Entry 4GKK (X-ray diffraction, 3.20 A resolution); this record covers chains A and H of the 23 polymer chains in the assembly.

[Chain A]
Molecule: 16S rRNA
Source organism: Thermus thermophilus
Sequence (1513 nucleotides; each row starts with the number of its first residue; note: 4 numbers in that range are skipped by the numbering (no residue carries them; nothing is unmodelled there)):
     5 UGGAGAGUUU GAUCCUGGCU CAGGGUGAAC GCUGGCGGCG UGCCUAAGAC AUGCAAGUCG
    65 UGCGGGCCGC GGGGUUUUAC UCCGUGGUCA GCGGCGGACG GGUGAGUAAC GCGUGGGUGA
   125 CCUACCCGGA AGAGGGGGAC AACCCGGGGA AACUCGGGCU AAUCCCCCAU GUGGACCCGC
   185 CCCUUGGGGU GUGUCCAAAG GGCUUUGCCC GCUUCCGGAU GGGCCCGCGU CCCAUCAGCU
   245 AGUUGGUGGG GUAAUGGCCC ACCAAGGCGA CGACGGGUAG CCGGUCUGAG AGGAUGGCCG
   305 GCCACAGGGG CACUGAGACA CGGGCCCCAC UCCUACGGGA GGCAGCAGUU AGGAAUCUUC
   365 CGCAAUGGGC GCAAGCCUGA CGGAGCGACG CCGCUUGGAG GAAGAAGCCC UUCGGGGUGU
   425 AAACUCCUGA ACCCGGGACG AAACCCCCGA CGAGGGGACU GACGGUACCG GGGUAAUAGC
   485 GCCGGCCAAC UCCGUGCCAG CAGCCGCGGU AAUACGGAGG GCGCGAGCGU UACCCGGAUU
   545 CACUGGGCGU AAAGGGCGUG UAGGCGGCCU GGGGCGUCCC AUGUGAAAGA CCACGGCUCA
   605 ACCGUGGGGG AGCGUGGGAU ACGCUCAGGC UAGACGGUGG GAGAGGGUGG UGGAAUUCCC
   665 GGAGUAGCGG UGAAAUGCGC AGAUACCGGG AGGAACGCCG AUGGCGAAGG CAGCCACCUG
   725 GUCCACCCGU GACGCUGAGG CGCGAAAGCG UGGGGAGCAA ACCGGAUUAG AUACCCGGGU
   785 AGUCCACGCC CUAAACGAUG CGCGCUAGGU CUCUGGGUCU CCUGGGGGCC GAAGCUAACG
   845 CGUUAAGCGC GCCGCCUGGG GAGUACGGCC GCAAGGCUGA AACUCAAAGG AAUUGACGGG
   905 GGCCCGCACA AGCGGUGGAG CAUGUGGUUU AAUUCGAAGC AACGCGAAGA ACCUUACCAG
   965 GCCUUGACAU GCUAGGGAAC CCGGGUGAAA GCCUGGGGUG CCCCGCGAGG GGAGCCCUAG
  1025 CACAGGUGCU GCAUGGCCGU CGUCAGCUCG UGCCGUGAGG UGUUGGGUUA AGUCCCGCAA
  1085 CGAGCGCAAC CCCCGCCGUU AGUUGCCAGC GGUUCGGCCG GGCACUCUAA CGGGACUGCC
  1145 CGCGAAAGCG GGAGGAAGGA GGGGACGACG UCUGGUCAGC AUGGCCCUUA CGGCCUGGGC
  1205 GACACACGUG CUACAAUGCC CACUACAAAG CGAUGCCACC CGGCAACGGG GAGCUAAUCG
  1265 CAAAAAGGUG GGCCCAGUUC GGAUUGGGGU CUGCAACCCG ACCCCAUGAA GCCGGAAUCG
  1325 CUAGUAAUCG CGGAUCAGCC AUGCCGCGGU GAAUACGUUC CCGGGCCUUG UACACACCGC
  1385 CCGUCACGCC AUGGGAGCGG GCUCUACCCG AAGUCGCCGG GAGCCUACGG GCAGGCGCCG
  1445 AGGGUAGGGC CCGUGACUGG GGCGAAGUCG UAACAAGGUA GCUGUACCGG AAGGUGCGGC
  1505 UGGAUCA
  1516 CUUUCU
Construct notes: expression tag (1005, 1013, 1225-1226); conflict U1517 (C1508 in 48256), U1519 (C1510 in 48256)
Ion coordination: Mg2+ site 1: U12, G22; Mg2+ site 2 near G21 (its only coordinating residue here); Mg2+ site 3 near C48 (its only coordinating residue here); Mg2+ site 4 near A53 (its only coordinating residue here); Mg2+ site 5: G108, G110, G284; Mg2+ site 6 near G115 (its only coordinating residue here); Mg2+ site 7 near G175 (its only coordinating residue here); Mg2+ site 8 near A201 (its only coordinating residue here); Mg2+ site 9 near G246 (its only coordinating residue here); Mg2+ site 10 near G252 (its only coordinating residue here); Mg2+ site 11: G294, G541; Mg2+ site 12: G301, C302; 51 more Mg2+ sites not listed
Ligand contacts: paromomycin (PAR): G1387, U1388, C1389, A1390, C1391, G1466, C1467, G1468, A1469, A1470, G1471, U1472, C1473

[Chain H]
Name: 30S ribosomal protein S8
Source organism: Thermus thermophilus
UniProtKB: Q5SHQ2 (RS8_THET8); residue numbers follow UniProt; this construct covers 1-138
Amino-acid sequence (138 residues; each row starts with the number of its first residue):
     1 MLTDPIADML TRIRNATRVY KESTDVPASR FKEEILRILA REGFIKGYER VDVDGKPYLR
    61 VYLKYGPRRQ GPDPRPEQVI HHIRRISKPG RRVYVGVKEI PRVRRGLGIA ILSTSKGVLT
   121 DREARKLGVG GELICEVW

[Interface between chain A and chain H]
Contacting residue pairs (72; chain A residue first):
  C547(A) / Arg-91(H)  hydrogen bond to the sugar
  C569(A) / Pro-89(H)  phosphate contact
  C569(A) / Gly-90(H)  sugar contact
  G570(A) / Met-1(H)  hydrogen bond to the sugar
  G570(A) / Thr-3(H)  sugar contact
  G570(A) / Pro-89(H)  phosphate contact
  G570(A) / Arg-92(H)  salt bridge to the phosphate
  G571(A) / Leu-2(H)  sugar contact
  G571(A) / Pro-5(H)  phosphate contact
  C572(A) / Pro-5(H)  phosphate contact
  C572(A) / Ala-28(H)  phosphate contact
  C572(A) / Ser-29(H)  phosphate contact
  C573(A) / Ser-29(H)  phosphate contact
  C573(A) / Arg-30(H)  hydrogen bond to the phosphate
  U574(A) / Arg-30(H)  salt bridge to the phosphate
  G580(A) / Tyr-94(H)  hydrogen bond to the base
  U581(A) / Tyr-94(H)  phosphate contact
  C582(A) / Val-95(H)  sugar contact
  C582(A) / Gly-96(H)  phosphate contact
  C582(A) / Val-97(H)  phosphate contact
  C582(A) / Val-129(H)  sugar contact
  C582(A) / Gly-130(H)  hydrogen bond to the sugar
  C582(A) / Gly-131(H)  sugar contact
  C583(A) / Gly-96(H)  phosphate contact
  C583(A) / Val-97(H)  hydrogen bond to the phosphate
  C583(A) / Gly-128(H)  sugar contact
  A623(A) / Ser-115(H)  hydrogen bond to the base
  A623(A) / Lys-116(H)  hydrogen bond to the sugar
  U624(A) / Ser-115(H)  sugar contact
  A625(A) / Phe-31(H)  sugar contact
  A625(A) / Ser-113(H)  hydrogen bond to the base
  A625(A) / Thr-114(H)  base contact
  A625(A) / Ser-115(H)  base contact
  A625(A) / Gly-117(H)  sugar contact
  A625(A) / Val-118(H)  sugar contact
  C626(A) / Phe-31(H)  sugar contact
  C626(A) / Ser-113(H)  hydrogen bond to the sugar
  C626(A) / Glu-132(H)  hydrogen bond to the sugar
  G627(A) / Arg-92(H)  sugar contact
  A636(A) / Lys-56(H)  salt bridge to the phosphate
  A636(A) / Pro-57(H)  base contact
  G637(A) / Met-1(H)  sugar contact
  A736(A) / Met-1(H)  base contact
  G738(A) / Met-1(H)  sugar contact
  G806(A) / Met-1(H)  sugar contact
  C807(A) / Met-1(H)  hydrogen bond to the sugar
  C807(A) / Leu-2(H)  sugar contact
  G808(A) / Leu-2(H)  sugar contact
  G808(A) / Asp-8(H)  hydrogen bond to the sugar
  G808(A) / Thr-11(H)  base contact
  G808(A) / Arg-12(H)  hydrogen bond to the sugar
  C809(A) / Arg-12(H)  salt bridge to the phosphate
  C809(A) / Asn-15(H)  hydrogen bond to the base
  U810(A) / Val-19(H)  sugar contact
  A811(A) / Lys-21(H)  salt bridge to the phosphate
  A837(A) / Arg-18(H)  hydrogen bond to the sugar
  A837(A) / Arg-75(H)  hydrogen bond to the phosphate
  G838(A) / Arg-75(H)  salt bridge to the phosphate
  G851(A) / Asn-15(H)  base contact
  C852(A) / Thr-11(H)  base contact
  C852(A) / Arg-14(H)  hydrogen bond to the sugar
  C852(A) / Asn-15(H)  hydrogen bond to the sugar
  G853(A) / Ala-7(H)  sugar contact
  G853(A) / Thr-11(H)  hydrogen bond to the sugar
  G853(A) / Arg-14(H)  phosphate contact
  C854(A) / Thr-3(H)  hydrogen bond to the sugar
  C854(A) / Asp-4(H)  sugar contact
  C854(A) / Lys-88(H)  salt bridge to the phosphate
  C854(A) / Pro-89(H)  phosphate contact
  G855(A) / Thr-3(H)  sugar contact
  G855(A) / Lys-88(H)  phosphate contact
  G855(A) / Pro-89(H)  phosphate contact
Interface residues without a listed pair, chain A (35 interface residues in all): A836, C856
Interface residues without a listed pair, chain H (42 interface residues in all): Lys-32

[Summary]
35 residues of chain A face 42 of chain H across their interface, with 21 hydrogen bonds and 7 salt bridges.
Among the polar pairs are G580(A)/Tyr-94(H), A623(A)/Ser-115(H) and A625(A)/Ser-113(H). Chain A binds
paromomycin. The Mg2+ site 1 is built by U12(A) and G22(A).
Here chain A is 16S rRNA and chain H is 30S ribosomal protein S8, both from Thermus thermophilus. Entry 4GKK
(Structure of the Thermus thermophilus 30S ribosomal subunit complexed with a human mitochondrial anticodon
stem loop ...) was determined by X-ray diffraction together with 4GKJ from the same study.
